5IW6 - chains A and B; structure by X-ray diffraction, 2.34 A resolution.

[Chain A]
Molecule: Ig gamma-1 chain C region
Source organism: Homo sapiens
UniProtKB: P01857 (IGHG1_HUMAN); residues 259-467 here correspond to UniProt positions 119-327 (UniProt number = residue number - 140)
Chain sequence (209 residues; each row starts with the number of its first residue):
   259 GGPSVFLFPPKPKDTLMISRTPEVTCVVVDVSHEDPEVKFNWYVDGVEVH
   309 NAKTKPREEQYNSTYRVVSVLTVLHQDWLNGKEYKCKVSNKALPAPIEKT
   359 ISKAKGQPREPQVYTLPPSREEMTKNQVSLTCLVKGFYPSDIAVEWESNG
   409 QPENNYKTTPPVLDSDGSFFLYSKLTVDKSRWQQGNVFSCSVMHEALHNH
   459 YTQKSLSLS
Disulfides: Cys-284/Cys-344, Cys-390/Cys-448
Covalently attached groups: glycan linked to Asn-320
Sequence notes: engineered mutation Glu-379 (Asp239 in P01857), Met-381 (Leu241 in P01857)
Curated features (UniProtKB/Swiss-Prot):
  - glycosylation: Asn-320 (N-linked (GlcNAc...) (complex) asparagine)

[Chain B]
Molecule: Ig gamma-1 chain C region
Source organism: Homo sapiens
UniProtKB: P01857 (IGHG1_HUMAN); residues 262-466 here correspond to UniProt positions 122-326 (UniProt number = residue number - 140)
Chain sequence (205 residues; row label = number of the first residue in the row):
   262 SVFLFPPKPKDTLMISRTPEVTCVVVDVSHEDPEVKFNWYVDGVEVHNAK
   312 TKPREEQYNSTYRVVSVLTVLHQDWLNGKEYKCKVSNKALPAPIEKTISK
   362 AKGQPREPQVYTLPPSREEMTKNQVSLTCLVKGFYPSDIAVEWESNGQPE
   412 NNYKTTPPVLDSDGSFFLYSKLTVDKSRWQQGNVFSCSVMHEALHNHYTQ
   462 KSLSL
Disordered / not traced: 289-292, 322-323
Disulfides: Cys-284/Cys-344, Cys-390/Cys-448
Covalently attached groups: glycan linked to Asn-320
Sequence notes: engineered mutation Glu-379 (Asp239 in P01857), Met-381 (Leu241 in P01857)
Curated features (UniProtKB/Swiss-Prot):
  - glycosylation: Asn-320 (N-linked (GlcNAc...) (complex) asparagine)

[Chain A / chain B interface]
Contacting residue pairs (40; chain A residue first):
  Tyr-372(A) / Ser-377(B)
  Tyr-372(A) / Glu-379(B)
  Tyr-372(A) / Glu-380(B)
  Leu-374(A) / Pro-375(B)
  Leu-374(A) / Ser-377(B)
  Leu-374(A) / Thr-389(B)
  Ser-377(A) / Tyr-372(B)
  Ser-377(A) / Leu-374(B)
  Glu-379(A) / Tyr-372(B)
  Glu-380(A) / Tyr-372(B)
  Glu-380(A) / Lys-393(B)  salt bridge
  Lys-383(A) / Gln-370(B)
  Ser-387(A) / Leu-391(B)
  Ser-387(A) / Lys-393(B)
  Thr-389(A) / Tyr-430(B)  hydrogen bond
  Leu-391(A) / Ser-387(B)
  Lys-393(A) / Ser-387(B)
  Asn-413(A) / Ser-423(B)  hydrogen bond
  Lys-415(A) / Leu-421(B)
  Lys-415(A) / Asp-422(B)
  Lys-415(A) / Phe-428(B)
  Thr-417(A) / Thr-417(B)
  Thr-417(A) / Val-420(B)
  Pro-418(A) / Val-420(B)
  Val-420(A) / Thr-417(B)
  Val-420(A) / Pro-418(B)
  Leu-421(A) / Lys-415(B)
  Asp-422(A) / Lys-415(B)
  Asp-422(A) / Lys-432(B)  salt bridge
  Ser-423(A) / Asn-413(B)  hydrogen bond
  Ser-423(A) / Lys-415(B)
  Phe-428(A) / Lys-415(B)
  Phe-428(A) / Lys-432(B)
  Tyr-430(A) / Thr-389(B)  hydrogen bond
  Tyr-430(A) / Tyr-430(B)  hydrophobic
  Tyr-430(A) / Ser-431(B)
  Tyr-430(A) / Lys-432(B)
  Lys-432(A) / Asp-422(B)  salt bridge
  Lys-432(A) / Phe-428(B)
  Lys-432(A) / Tyr-430(B)
Interface residues without a listed pair, chain A (26 interface residues in all): Thr-373, Pro-375, Thr-416, Ser-431, Lys-462
Interface residues without a listed pair, chain B (27 interface residues in all): Thr-373, Pro-376, Lys-383, Thr-416

[Overview]
The interface between chain A and chain B involves 26 residues on one side and 27 on the other, with 4
hydrogen bonds and 3 salt bridges. Polar pairs include Glu-380(A)/Lys-393(B), Asp-422(A)/Lys-432(B) and
Lys-432(A)/Asp-422(B).
Here chain A is Ig gamma-1 chain C region and chain B is Ig gamma-1 chain C region, both from Homo sapiens.
Entry 5IW6 (anti-CD20 monoclonal antibody Fc fragment) was determined by X-ray diffraction.
